8JEC - chains B and D of the 4 polymer chains in the assembly; structure by electron microscopy, 3.10 A resolution.

[Chain B (and D)]
Protein: Potassium channel SKOR
From: Arabidopsis thaliana
Notes: chain D of this document is another copy of the same molecule, construct and numbering; everything in this record applies to it too
Reference sequence: Q9M8S6 (SKOR_ARATH); residue numbers follow UniProt; this construct covers 1-828
Chain sequence (828 residues; each row starts with the number of its first residue):
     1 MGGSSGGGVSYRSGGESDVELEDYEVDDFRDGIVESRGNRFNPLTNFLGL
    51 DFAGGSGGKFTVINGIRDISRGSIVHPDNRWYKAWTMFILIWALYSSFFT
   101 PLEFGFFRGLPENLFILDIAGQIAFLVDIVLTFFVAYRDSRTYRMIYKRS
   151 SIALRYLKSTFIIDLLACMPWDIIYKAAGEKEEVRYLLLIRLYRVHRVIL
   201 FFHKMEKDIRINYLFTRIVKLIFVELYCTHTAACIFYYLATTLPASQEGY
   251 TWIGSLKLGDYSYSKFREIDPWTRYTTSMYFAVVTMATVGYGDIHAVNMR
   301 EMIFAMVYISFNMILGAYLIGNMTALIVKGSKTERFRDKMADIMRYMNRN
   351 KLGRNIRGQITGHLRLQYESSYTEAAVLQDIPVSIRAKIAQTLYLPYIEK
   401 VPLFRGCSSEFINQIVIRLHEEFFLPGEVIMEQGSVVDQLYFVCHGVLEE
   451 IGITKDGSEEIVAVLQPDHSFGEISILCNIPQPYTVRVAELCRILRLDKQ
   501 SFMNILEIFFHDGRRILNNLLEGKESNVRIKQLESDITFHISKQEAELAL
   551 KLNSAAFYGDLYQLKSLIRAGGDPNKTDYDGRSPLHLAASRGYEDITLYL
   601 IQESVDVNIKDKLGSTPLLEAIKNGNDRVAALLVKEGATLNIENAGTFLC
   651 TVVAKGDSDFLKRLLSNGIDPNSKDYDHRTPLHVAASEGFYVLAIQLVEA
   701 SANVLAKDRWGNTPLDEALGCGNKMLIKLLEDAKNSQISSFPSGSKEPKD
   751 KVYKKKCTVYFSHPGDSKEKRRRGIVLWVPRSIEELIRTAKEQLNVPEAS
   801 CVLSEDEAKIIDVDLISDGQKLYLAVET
Unresolved in the structure: 1-73, 454-457, 741-828
Construct notes: engineered mutation P271 (Leu in Q9M8S6), N312 (Asp in Q9M8S6)
Curated features (UniProtKB/Swiss-Prot):
  - binding site (a nucleoside 3',5'-cyclic phosphate): L403 to G523

[How chain B and chain D interact]
Pairs across the interface (6; chain B residue first):
  S140(B) with R349(D)
  R141(B) with R349(D); K351(D)
  R349(B) with S140(D); R141(D)
  K351(B) with R141(D)
Interface residues without a listed pair, chain B (7 interface residues in all): V289, G290, N350
Interface residues without a listed pair, chain D (7 interface residues in all): V289, G290, N350

[Overview]
Chain B and chain D each contribute 7 residues to their interface. From UniProt: nucleoside 3',5'-cyclic
phosphate-binding residues L403(B) and G523(B) on chain B.
Both chains are Potassium channel SKOR (Arabidopsis thaliana). Entry 8JEC (plant potassium channel SKOR mutant
- L271P/D312N) was determined by electron microscopy, deposited together with 8JET and 8JEU.
